PDB entry 8DH2 | X-ray diffraction, 2.90 A resolution | chains B and A of the 4 polymer chains in the assembly

[Chain B]
Protein: T7 RNA polymerase
Organism: Escherichia phage T7
Notes: EC 2.7.7.6
UniProt: P00573 (RPOL_BPT7); residue numbers follow UniProt; this construct covers 1-883
Amino-acid sequence (883 residues; row label = number of the first residue in the row):
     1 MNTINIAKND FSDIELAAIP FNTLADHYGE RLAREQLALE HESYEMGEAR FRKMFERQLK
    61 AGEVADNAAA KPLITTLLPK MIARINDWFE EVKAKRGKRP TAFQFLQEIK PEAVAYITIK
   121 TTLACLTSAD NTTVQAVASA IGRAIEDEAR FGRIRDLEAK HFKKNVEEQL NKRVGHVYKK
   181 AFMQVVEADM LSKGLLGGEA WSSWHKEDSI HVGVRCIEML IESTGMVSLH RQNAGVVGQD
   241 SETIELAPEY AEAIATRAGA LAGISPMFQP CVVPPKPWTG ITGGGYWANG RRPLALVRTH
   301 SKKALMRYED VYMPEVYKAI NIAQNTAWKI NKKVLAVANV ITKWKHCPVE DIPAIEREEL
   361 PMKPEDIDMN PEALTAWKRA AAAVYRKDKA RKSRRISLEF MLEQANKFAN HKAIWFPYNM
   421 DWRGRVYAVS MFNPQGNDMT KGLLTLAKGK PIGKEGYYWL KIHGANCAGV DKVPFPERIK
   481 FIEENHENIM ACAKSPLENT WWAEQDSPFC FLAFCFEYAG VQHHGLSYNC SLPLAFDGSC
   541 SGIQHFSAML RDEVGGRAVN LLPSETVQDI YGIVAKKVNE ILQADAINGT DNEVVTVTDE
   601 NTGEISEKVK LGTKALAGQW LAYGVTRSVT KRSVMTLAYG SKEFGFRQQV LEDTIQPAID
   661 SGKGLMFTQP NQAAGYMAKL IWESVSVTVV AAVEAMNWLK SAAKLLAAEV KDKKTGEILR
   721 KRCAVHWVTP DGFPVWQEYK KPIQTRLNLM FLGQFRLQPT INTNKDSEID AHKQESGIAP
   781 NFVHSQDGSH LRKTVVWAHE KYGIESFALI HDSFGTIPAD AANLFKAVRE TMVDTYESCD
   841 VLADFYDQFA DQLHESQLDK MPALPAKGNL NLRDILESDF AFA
Not modelled in the structure: 356-371, 755-765
UniProt features mapped onto this chain:
  - active site: Asp537, Lys631, Asp812
  - mutagenesis: Lys172 (K172L/G: No change in activity), Pro563 (P563A/T: Inactivated), Tyr571 (Y571S: Inactivated), Lys631 (K631G: Partially inactivated; K631L: Partially inactivated; K631R: Partially inactivated), Thr636 (T636P: Inactivated), Tyr639 (Y639D: Inactivated), Phe646 (F646C: Inactivated)
Residues lining bound ligands: triphosphate (3PO): Lys472, Asp569, Tyr571, Arg627, Lys631, Met635
What the authors report for this chain:
  - mutagenesis - Y639F: decreased catalytic activity on all scaffolds we tested
  - mutagenesis - M635A: unchanged catalytic activity on natural ATP incorporation
  - mutagenesis - M635K: abolished catalytic activity on UBP incorporation

[Chain A]
Molecule: Template strand DNA
Sequence (18 nucleotides; each row starts with the number of its first residue):
     1 GGGAATCGAX ATCGCCGC
Not modelled in the structure: 1
Modified positions: 91N ([(2R,3S,5R)-3-oxidanyl-5-(7-thiophen-2-ylimidazo[4,5-b]pyridin-3-yl)oxolan-2-yl]methyl dihydrogen phosphate) at position 10

[How chain B and chain A interact]
Pairs across the interface (33):
  Arg50(B) - DC16(A)  salt bridge to the phosphate
  Arg57(B) - DG17(A)  salt bridge to the phosphate
  Arg57(B) - DC18(A)  salt bridge to the phosphate
  Arg298(B) - DC13(A)  phosphate contact
  Arg298(B) - DG14(A)  salt bridge to the phosphate
  His300(B) - DC13(A)  salt bridge to the phosphate
  Asp421(B) - DC13(A)  sugar contact
  Trp422(B) - DT12(A)  phosphate contact
  Trp422(B) - DC13(A)  phosphate contact
  Arg423(B) - DT12(A)  hydrogen bond to the sugar
  Tyr427(B) - DT12(A)  base contact
  Tyr427(B) - DC13(A)  hydrogen bond to the sugar
  Arg632(B) - 91N_10(A)  base contact
  Thr636(B) - 91N_10(A)  base contact
  Tyr639(B) - 91N_10(A)  sugar contact
  Tyr639(B) - DA11(A)  stacking on the base
  Gly640(B) - 91N_10(A)  sugar contact
  Ser641(B) - 91N_10(A)  hydrogen bond to the phosphate
  Phe644(B) - DA9(A)  stacking on the base
  Gly645(B) - 91N_10(A)  phosphate contact
  Gln648(B) - 91N_10(A)  base contact
  Gln649(B) - 91N_10(A)  base contact
  Glu652(B) - 91N_10(A)  base contact
  Asp653(B) - 91N_10(A)  base contact
  Lys713(B) - DG2(A)  hydrogen bond to the base
  Tyr739(B) - DA11(A)  phosphate contact
  Tyr739(B) - DT12(A)  hydrogen bond to the phosphate
  His772(B) - DG8(A)  hydrogen bond to the phosphate
  His772(B) - DA9(A)  salt bridge to the phosphate
  Ser776(B) - DA11(A)  sugar contact
  Pro780(B) - DA11(A)  sugar contact
  Asn781(B) - DT12(A)  sugar contact
  His784(B) - DA11(A)  base contact
Also at the interface, not in a pair above, chain B (31 interface residues in all): His161, Ile396, Met431, Lys642, Leu752
Also at the interface, not in a pair above, chain A (14 interface residues in all): DT6, DC7, DC15

[Summary]
The interface between chain B and chain A involves 31 residues on one side and 14 on the other, with 6
hydrogen bonds, 6 salt bridges and 2 aromatic stacking contacts. Polar pairs include Lys713(B)-DG2(A),
Arg423(B)-DT12(A) and Tyr427(B)-DC13(A). From the paper: Y639F of chain B reduces catalytic activity on all
scaffolds we tested; M635K of chain B abolishes catalytic activity on UBP incorporation.
Here chain B is T7 RNA polymerase (Escherichia phage T7) and chain A is Template strand DNA. Entry 8DH2 (T7
RNA polymerase elongation complex with unnatural base dDs-ATP mismatch) was determined by X-ray diffraction
(same publication as 8DH0, 8DH3, 8DH4 and 8DH5).
